PDB entry 2GVM | X-ray diffraction, 2.30 A resolution | chains A and C of the 4 polymer chains in the assembly

Chain A (and C):
Name: Hydrophobin-1
Organism: Hypocrea jecorina
Notes: chain C of this document is another copy of the same molecule, construct and numbering; everything in this record applies to it too
UniProtKB: P52754 (HYP1_TRIRE); residues 1-75 here correspond to UniProt positions 23-97 (UniProt number = residue number + 22)
Amino-acid sequence (75 residues; each row starts with the number of its first residue):
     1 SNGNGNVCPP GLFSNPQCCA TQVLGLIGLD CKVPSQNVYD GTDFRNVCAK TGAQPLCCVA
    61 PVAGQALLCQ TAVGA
Unresolved in the structure: 1-5
Disulfides: Cys8-Cys57, Cys18-Cys48, Cys19-Cys31, Cys58-Cys69
Metal / ion sites: Zn2+: Asp43 (shared with 2 residues of chain D)
From the paper describing this entry:
  - Zn2+ coordination: Asp43

Chain A / chain C interface:
Pairs across the interface - 8 pairs, chain A then chain C:
  Leu12(A) with Gln70(C)
  Val59(A) with Leu24(C); Gly25(C)
  Ala66(A) with Leu24(C)
  Leu67(A) with Leu24(C); Gly25(C)
  Leu68(A) with Leu24(C), hydrogen bond (backbone-backbone); Leu26(C), hydrophobic
Other interface residues (no listed pair), chain A (7 interface residues in all): Ile27, Ala60
Other interface residues (no listed pair), chain C (5 interface residues in all): Phe13

Summary:
Chain A and chain C form an interface of 7 and 5 residues respectively; the contacts include 1 hydrogen bond.
Its one hydrogen bond, Leu68(A)-Leu24(C), is backbone to backbone. The paper reports Zn2+ coordination by
Asp43(A).
Both chains are Hydrophobin-1 (Hypocrea jecorina). Entry 2GVM (Crystal structure of hydrophobin HFBI with
detergent) was determined by X-ray diffraction, deposited together with 2FZ6.
